Entry 4XAX (X-ray diffraction, 2.40 A resolution); this record covers chains A and B.

# Chain A
Name: DNA-directed RNA polymerase subunit beta domain 1
Source organism: Thermus aquaticus
Notes: EC 2.7.7.6
Reference sequence: Q9KWU7 (RPOB_THEAQ); residue numbers follow UniProt; this construct covers 17-139, 334-392
Amino-acid sequence (184 residues; numbered 17 to 392; 192 numbers in that range are skipped by the numbering (no residue carries them; nothing is unmodelled there); the number before each row is that of its first residue):
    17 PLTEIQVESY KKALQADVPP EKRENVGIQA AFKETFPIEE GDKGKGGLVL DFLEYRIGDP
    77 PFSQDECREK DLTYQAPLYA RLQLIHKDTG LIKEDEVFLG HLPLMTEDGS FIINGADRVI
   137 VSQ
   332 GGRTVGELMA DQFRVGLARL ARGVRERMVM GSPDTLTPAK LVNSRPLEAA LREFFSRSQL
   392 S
Differences from the reference sequence: linker (332-333)

# Chain B
Name: CarD
Source organism: Thermus thermophilus (strain HB8 / ATCC 27634 / DSM 579)
Reference sequence: Q5SLX5 (Q5SLX5_THET8); residues 3-160 here = UniProt positions 3-160
Amino-acid sequence (158 residues; numbered 3 to 160; the number before each row is that of its first residue):
     3 EFRPGDKVVL PPYGVGVVAG IAQRSVSGVS RAYYQVDFPG SRSKAYVPVE APHSVGLRKA
    63 LAPEEVPVIL DLLKNGRMPL PKQWAARHRK TSEILADGNP YRIAQMAGQL RAWEVERGLP
   123 DLDRQALRRA IHLLAEEVAQ SLEITVQEAK RLFEEAWG

# Chain A / chain B interface
Contacting residue pairs (24; chain A residue first):
  R72(A) - R44(B)
  Q99(A) - R26(B)
  Q99(A) - Y48(B)
  I101(A) - V28(B)  hydrophobic
  T105(A) - P50(B)
  T105(A) - V57(B)
  G106(A) - Y35(B)
  G106(A) - P50(B)
  L107(A) - Y48(B)
  I108(A) - R26(B)
  I108(A) - V28(B)  hydrophobic
  I108(A) - Y35(B)
  I108(A) - A47(B)
  I108(A) - Y48(B)  hydrogen bond (backbone-backbone)
  K109(A) - F40(B)
  K109(A) - S45(B)
  K109(A) - K46(B)
  E110(A) - S45(B)
  E110(A) - K46(B)  salt bridge
  E110(A) - Y48(B)  hydrogen bond
  D111(A) - S45(B)
  E112(A) - R44(B)  salt bridge
  D365(A) - P14(B)
  T366(A) - P14(B)
Also at the interface, not in a pair above, chain A (14 interface residues in all): L69
Also at the interface, not in a pair above, chain B (15 interface residues in all): L12, Y15, V49

# In short
14 residues of chain A and 15 residues of chain B are in contact; the contacts include 2 hydrogen bonds and 2
salt bridges. Polar contacts include E110(A)-K46(B), E112(A)-R44(B) and E110(A)-Y48(B).
Chain A is DNA-directed RNA polymerase subunit beta domain 1 (Thermus aquaticus) and chain B is CarD (Thermus
thermophilus (strain HB8 / ATCC 27634 / DSM 579)); the structure, Crystal structure of Thermus thermophilus
CarD in complex with the Thermus aquaticus RNA polymerase beta1 domain, was determined by X-ray diffraction
(same publication as 4XLR and 4XLS).
